4M75 - chains C and D of the 7 polymer chains in the assembly; structure by X-ray diffraction, 2.95 A resolution.

Chain C:
Name: U6 snRNA-associated Sm-like protein Lsm3
Organism: Saccharomyces cerevisiae
UniProtKB: P57743 (LSM3_YEAST); numbering as in UniProt (aligned over 1-89)
Amino-acid sequence (89 residues; each row starts with the number of its first residue):
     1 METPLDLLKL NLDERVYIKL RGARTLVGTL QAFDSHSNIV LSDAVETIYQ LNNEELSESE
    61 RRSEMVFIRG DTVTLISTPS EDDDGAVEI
Disordered / not traced: 1-3, 51-56, 80-89
Sequence notes: engineered mutation Ser-37 (Cys in P57743), Ser-63 (Cys in P57743)
Modified residues: Mse-1 (selenomethionine); Mse-65 (selenomethionine; parent Met)
Swiss-Prot annotation at these positions:
  - mutagenesis: Arg-21 (R21E: Sensitive to thermal stress. Decreases binding affinity for U6 snRNA), His-36 (H36A: Strongly reduces affinity for poly-U RNA ends), Asn-38 (N38A: Strongly reduces affinity for poly-U RNA ends), Arg-69 (R69A: Strongly reduces affinity for poly-U RNA ends)

Chain D:
Name: U6 snRNA-associated Sm-like protein Lsm6
Organism: Saccharomyces cerevisiae
UniProtKB: Q06406 (LSM6_YEAST); residues 1-86 here = UniProt positions 1-86
Amino-acid sequence (86 residues; numbered 1 to 86; the number before each row is that of its first residue):
     1 MSGKASTEGS VTTEFLSDII GKTVNVKLAS GLLYSGRLES IDGFMNVALS SATEHYESNN
    61 NKLLNKFNSD VFLRGTQVMY ISEQKI
Disordered / not traced: 1-13, 86
Modified residues: Mse-1 (selenomethionine); Mse-45 (selenomethionine; parent Met); Mse-79 (selenomethionine; parent Met)
Swiss-Prot annotation at these positions:
  - mutagenesis: Arg-74 (R74A: Reduces affinity for poly-U RNA ends)

How chain C and chain D interact:
Contacting residue pairs (32):
  Pro-4(C) with Ser-40(D); Ile-41(D); Asp-42(D); Asn-46(D); Val-47(D); Ala-48(D); Phe-72(D), hydrophobic
  Leu-5(C) with Phe-72(D), hydrophobic
  Leu-7(C) with Ala-48(D), hydrophobic
  Lys-19(C) with Leu-32(D); Tyr-34(D); Glu-54(D), salt bridge
  Arg-21(C) with Gln-77(D)
  His-36(C) with Arg-74(D), hydrogen bond (backbone-side chain)
  Ser-37(C) with Phe-72(D); Arg-74(D)
  Gly-70(C) with Arg-74(D), hydrogen bond (backbone-side chain)
  Asp-71(C) with Arg-74(D)
  Val-73(C) with Arg-74(D); Gln-77(D)
  Thr-74(C) with Leu-28(D); Leu-73(D); Arg-74(D), hydrogen bond (backbone-backbone)
  Leu-75(C) with Tyr-34(D), hydrophobic; Phe-67(D), hydrophobic; Val-71(D), hydrophobic; Phe-72(D); Leu-73(D), hydrophobic
  Ile-76(C) with Val-71(D); Phe-72(D), hydrogen bond (backbone-backbone)
  Ser-77(C) with Asp-70(D), hydrogen bond (side chain-backbone)
  Thr-78(C) with Ser-69(D), hydrogen bond
Also at the interface, not in a pair above, chain C (18 interface residues in all): Leu-8, Tyr-17, Ser-35
Also at the interface, not in a pair above, chain D (20 interface residues in all): Glu-39, Phe-44

Overview:
Chain C and chain D form an interface of 18 and 20 residues respectively, with 6 hydrogen bonds and 1 salt
bridge. Polar contacts include Lys-19(C)/Glu-54(D), His-36(C)/Arg-74(D) and Gly-70(C)/Arg-74(D). Curated
annotation (UniProt) lists 4 mutagenesis sites on chain C; one mutagenesis site on chain D.
Here chain C is U6 snRNA-associated Sm-like protein Lsm3 and chain D is U6 snRNA-associated Sm-like protein
Lsm6, both from Saccharomyces cerevisiae. Entry 4M75 (Crystal structure of Lsm1-7 complex) was determined by
X-ray diffraction together with 4M77, 4M78, 4M7A and 4M7D from the same study.
